PDB entry 1RHZ | X-ray diffraction, 3.50 A resolution | chains A and B of the 3 polymer chains in the assembly

# Chain A
Molecule: Preprotein translocase secY subunit
Organism: Methanocaldococcus jannaschii
UniProt: Q60175 (SECY_METJA); residue numbers follow UniProt; this construct covers 1-436
Chain sequence (436 residues; row label = number of the first residue in the row):
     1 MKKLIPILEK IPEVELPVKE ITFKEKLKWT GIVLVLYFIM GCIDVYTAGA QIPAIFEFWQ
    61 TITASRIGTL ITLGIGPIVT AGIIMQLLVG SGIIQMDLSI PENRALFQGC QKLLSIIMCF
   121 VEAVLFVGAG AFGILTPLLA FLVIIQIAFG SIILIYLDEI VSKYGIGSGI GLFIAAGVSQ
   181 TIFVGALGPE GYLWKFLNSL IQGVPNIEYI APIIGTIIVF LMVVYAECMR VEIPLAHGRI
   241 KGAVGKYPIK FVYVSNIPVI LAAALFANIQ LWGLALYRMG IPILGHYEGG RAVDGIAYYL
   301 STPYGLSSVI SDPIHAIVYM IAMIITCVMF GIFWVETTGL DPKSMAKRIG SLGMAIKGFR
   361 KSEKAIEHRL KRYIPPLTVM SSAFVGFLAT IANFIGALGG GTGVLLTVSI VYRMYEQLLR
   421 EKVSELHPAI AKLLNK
Disordered / not traced: 1, 434-436
Swiss-Prot annotation at these positions:
  - site (Pore ring): Ile75, Val79, Ile174, Ser179, Ile260, Leu406
Reported in the primary citation:
  - contacts within the chain: Thr80-Asn268 (hydrogen bond), Gln86-Thr337, Glu122-Asn268 (hydrogen bond), Thr80-Glu122 (hydrogen bond)

# Chain B
Molecule: Preprotein translocase secE subunit
Organism: Methanocaldococcus jannaschii
UniProt: Q57817 (SECE_METJA); residues 0-73 here correspond to UniProt positions 1-74 (UniProt number = residue number + 1)
Chain sequence (74 residues; numbered 0 to 73; the number before each row is that of its first residue; numbering starts at 0):
     0 MKTDFNQKIE QLKEFIEECR RVWLVLKKPT KDEYLAVAKV TALGISLLGI IGYIIHVPAT
    60 YIKGILKPPT TPRV
Disordered / not traced: 0-1, 67-73

# Interface between chain A and chain B
Residue-residue contacts - 64 pairs, chain A then chain B:
  Leu34(A) - Leu47(B)  hydrophobic
  Leu34(A) - Ile50(B)  hydrophobic
  Val35(A) - Ile54(B)  hydrophobic
  Phe38(A) - Leu47(B)
  Phe38(A) - Ile50(B)  hydrophobic
  Phe38(A) - Gly51(B)
  Phe38(A) - Ile54(B)  hydrophobic
  Ile39(A) - Ile54(B)  hydrophobic
  Cys42(A) - Ile54(B)  hydrophobic
  Cys42(A) - His55(B)
  Cys42(A) - Ala58(B)  hydrophobic
  Cys42(A) - Lys62(B)  hydrogen bond (backbone-side chain)
  Asp44(A) - Lys62(B)  salt bridge
  Ala175(A) - Leu47(B)  hydrophobic
  Ser179(A) - Ile44(B)  hydrogen bond (side chain-backbone)
  Ser179(A) - Leu47(B)
  Ser179(A) - Gly48(B)
  Gln180(A) - Gly48(B)
  Gln180(A) - Gly51(B)
  Gln180(A) - His55(B)
  Phe183(A) - Ser45(B)
  Phe183(A) - Gly48(B)
  Phe183(A) - Ile49(B)  hydrophobic
  Phe183(A) - Tyr52(B)
  Val184(A) - Tyr52(B)  hydrophobic
  Leu187(A) - Tyr52(B)  hydrogen bond (backbone-side chain)
  Gly188(A) - Tyr52(B)
  Gly188(A) - Val56(B)
  Pro189(A) - Val56(B)
  Phe220(A) - Ala37(B)
  Phe220(A) - Thr40(B)
  Phe220(A) - Ala41(B)  hydrophobic
  Phe220(A) - Ile44(B)  hydrophobic
  Leu221(A) - Tyr33(B)  hydrogen bond (backbone-side chain)
  Val224(A) - Tyr33(B)  hydrophobic
  Tyr225(A) - Pro28(B)
  Tyr225(A) - Tyr33(B)
  Cys228(A) - Pro28(B)  hydrophobic
  Cys228(A) - Val36(B)  hydrophobic
  Met229(A) - Leu25(B)  hydrophobic
  Met229(A) - Lys26(B)
  Arg230(A) - Val24(B)
  Arg230(A) - Leu25(B)
  Arg230(A) - Lys26(B)  hydrogen bond (backbone-backbone)
  Val231(A) - Val24(B)
  Val231(A) - Leu25(B)  hydrophobic
  Glu232(A) - Lys26(B)
  Phe251(A) - Leu25(B)  hydrophobic
  Pro375(A) - Phe14(B)
  Pro376(A) - Phe14(B)  hydrophobic
  Pro376(A) - Glu17(B)
  Pro376(A) - Cys18(B)
  Pro376(A) - Val21(B)
  Leu377(A) - Val21(B)  hydrophobic
  Val379(A) - Phe14(B)  hydrophobic
  Val379(A) - Cys18(B)  hydrophobic
  Met380(A) - Cys18(B)
  Met380(A) - Val21(B)  hydrophobic
  Met380(A) - Trp22(B)  hydrophobic
  Thr407(A) - Ile44(B)
  Val408(A) - Thr40(B)
  Val411(A) - Thr40(B)
  Val411(A) - Gly43(B)
  Tyr415(A) - Val39(B)  hydrophobic
Other interface residues (no listed pair), chain A (39 interface residues in all): Gly41, Ala176, Glu227, Phe384, Tyr412, Met414
Other interface residues (no listed pair), chain B (31 interface residues in all): Arg19, Lys27

# Overview
The interface between chain A and chain B involves 39 residues on one side and 31 on the other, with 5
hydrogen bonds and 1 salt bridge. Polar pairs include Asp44(A)-Lys62(B), Cys42(A)-Lys62(B) and
Ser179(A)-Ile44(B). The paper reports contacts within the chain involving Thr80(A), Asn268(A) and Gln86(A)
among others.
Here chain A is Preprotein translocase secY subunit and chain B is Preprotein translocase secE subunit, both
from Methanocaldococcus jannaschii. Entry 1RHZ (The structure of a protein conducting channel) was determined
by X-ray diffraction (same publication as 1RH5).
